Entry 9IM5 (X-ray diffraction, 2.86 A resolution); this record covers chains A and E of the 5 polymer chains in the assembly.

# Chain A
Name: Tubulin alpha-1B chain
Organism: Sus scrofa
Notes: EC 3.6.5.-
UniProt: Q2XVP4 (TBA1B_PIG); residue numbers follow UniProt; this construct covers 1-451
Amino-acid sequence (451 residues; numbered 1 to 451; the number before each row is that of its first residue):
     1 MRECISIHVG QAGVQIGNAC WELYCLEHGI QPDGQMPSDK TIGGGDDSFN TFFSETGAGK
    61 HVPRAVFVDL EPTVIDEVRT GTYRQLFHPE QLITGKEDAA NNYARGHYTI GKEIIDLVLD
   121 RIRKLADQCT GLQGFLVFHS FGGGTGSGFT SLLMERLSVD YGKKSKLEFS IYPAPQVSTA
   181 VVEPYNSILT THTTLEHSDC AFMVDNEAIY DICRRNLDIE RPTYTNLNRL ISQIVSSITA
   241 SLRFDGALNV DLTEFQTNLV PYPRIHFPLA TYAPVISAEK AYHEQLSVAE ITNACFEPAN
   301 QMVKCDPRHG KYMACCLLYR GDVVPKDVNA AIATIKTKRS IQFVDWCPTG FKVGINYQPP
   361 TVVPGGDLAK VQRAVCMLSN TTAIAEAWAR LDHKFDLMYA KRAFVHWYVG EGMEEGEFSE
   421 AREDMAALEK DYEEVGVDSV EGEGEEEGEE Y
Not modelled in the structure: 438-451
Metal / ion sites: Ca2+: Asp39, Thr41, Gly44, Glu55
Ligand contacts: GTP (guanosine-5'-triphosphate): Gly10, Gln11, Ala12, Gln15, Ile16, Asp69, Asp98, Ala99, Ala100, Asn101, Ser140, Gly142, Gly143, Gly144, Thr145, Gly146, Ile171, Pro173, Val177, Ser178, Glu183, Asn206, Tyr224, Leu227, Asn228, Ile231
UniProt features mapped onto this chain:
  - motif: Met1 to Cys4 (MREC motif)
  - active site: Glu254
  - binding site (GTP): Gly10, Gln11, Ala12, Gln15, Glu71, Ala99, Ser140, Gly143, Gly144, Thr145, Gly146, Thr179, Glu183, Asn206, Tyr224, Asn228, Leu252
  - binding site (Mg(2+)): Glu71
  - site: Tyr451 (Involved in polymerization)
  - modified residue: Lys40 (N6,N6,N6-trimethyllysine), Ser48 (Phosphoserine), Ser232 (Phosphoserine), Tyr282 (3'-nitrotyrosine), Arg339 (Omega-N-methylarginine), Ser439 (Phosphoserine), Glu443 (5-glutamyl polyglutamate), Glu445 (5-glutamyl polyglutamate), Tyr451 (3'-nitrotyrosine)
  - cross-link (Glycyl lysine isopeptide (Lys-Gly)): Lys326 (interchain with G-Cter in ubiquitin), Lys370 (interchain with G-Cter in ubiquitin)

# Chain E
Name: Stathmin-4
Organism: Rattus norvegicus
UniProt: P63043 (STMN4_RAT); residues 5-145 here correspond to UniProt positions 49-189 (UniProt number = residue number + 44)
Amino-acid sequence (143 residues; numbered 3 to 145; the number before each row is that of its first residue):
     3 MADMEVIELN KCTSGQSFEV ILKPPSFDGV PEFNASLPRR RDPSLEEIQK KLEAAEERRK
    63 YQEAELLKQL AEKREHEREV IQKAIEENNN FIKMAKEKLA QKMESNKENR EAHLAAMLER
   123 LQEKDKHAEE VRKNKELKEE ASR
Not modelled in the structure: 3-5, 28-43, 142-145
Construct notes: initiating methionine (3); expression tag (4); engineered mutation Gln71 (His115 in P63043)
UniProt features mapped onto this chain:
  - modified residue: Ser46 (Phosphoserine)

# How chain A and chain E interact
Contacting residue pairs (47):
  His107(A) with Leu54(E)
  Tyr108(A) with Ala57(E), hydrophobic
  Thr109(A) with Arg61(E), hydrogen bond
  Lys112(A) with Glu58(E), salt bridge
  Glu155(A) with Ile50(E)
  Arg156(A) with Leu47(E); Gln51(E)
  Val159(A) with Pro45(E)
  Glu196(A) with Asp44(E)
  His197(A) with Asp44(E)
  Asp245(A) with Cys14(E); Ser16(E), hydrogen bond (backbone-side chain)
  Ala247(A) with Asn12(E); Ser19(E)
  Pro325(A) with Gln18(E); Phe20(E), hydrophobic
  Asn329(A) with Val8(E); Phe20(E)
  Ile332(A) with Val22(E), hydrophobic
  Lys336(A) with Leu24(E)
  Asp345(A) with Pro27(E)
  Pro348(A) with Pro27(E)
  Thr349(A) with Ile23(E); Leu24(E), hydrogen bond (backbone-backbone); Lys25(E), hydrogen bond (backbone-backbone)
  Gly350(A) with Val22(E)
  Phe351(A) with Glu21(E); Val22(E), hydrogen bond (backbone-backbone)
  Lys352(A) with Phe20(E); Glu21(E), salt bridge
  Val353(A) with Ser19(E); Phe20(E), hydrogen bond (backbone-backbone)
  Gly354(A) with Gln18(E)
  Ile355(A) with Gly17(E); Gln18(E), hydrogen bond (backbone-backbone)
  Asn356(A) with Ser16(E)
  Tyr357(A) with Thr15(E); Ser16(E), hydrogen bond (backbone-backbone); Gly17(E); Gln18(E), hydrogen bond
  Val409(A) with Gln64(E)
  Gly410(A) with Gln64(E)
  Glu411(A) with Arg61(E), hydrogen bond (backbone-side chain)
  Gly412(A) with Ala57(E); Arg60(E), hydrogen bond (backbone-side chain); Arg61(E)
  Glu414(A) with Arg60(E), salt bridge
Also at the interface, not in a pair above, chain A (39 interface residues in all): Leu152, Ser158, Gly246, Leu248, Val328, Ala333, Trp346, Cys347
Also at the interface, not in a pair above, chain E (28 interface residues in all): Met6, Ser46

# Overview
The interface between chain A and chain E involves 39 residues on one side and 28 on the other; the contacts
include 11 hydrogen bonds and 3 salt bridges. Among the polar pairs are Lys112(A)-Glu58(E), Lys352(A)-Glu21(E)
and Glu414(A)-Arg60(E). Bound to chain A: GTP.
Chain A is Tubulin alpha-1B chain (Sus scrofa) and chain E is Stathmin-4 (Rattus norvegicus); the structure,
Tubulin-RB3(MUT)-TTL-Y12, was determined by X-ray diffraction, deposited together with 9IMO.
